5Y14 - chains C and F of the 6 polymer chains in the assembly; structure by X-ray diffraction, 1.76 A resolution.

== Chain C ==
Protein: N44
UniProt: Q1HMR5 (Q1HMR5_9HIV1); residues 27-70 here = UniProt positions 27-70
Sequence (44 residues; row label = number of the first residue in the row):
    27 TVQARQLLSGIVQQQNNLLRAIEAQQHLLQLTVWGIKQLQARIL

== Chain F ==
Protein: Lp-40
Sequence (28 residues; each row starts with the number of its first residue):
   127 YTSLIHSLIEESQNQQEKNEQELLELDK
Not modelled in the structure: 154
Reported in the primary citation:
  - contacts within the chain: Gln141-Asn145 (hydrogen bond), Gln139-Glu143 (hydrogen bond), Gln142-Glu146 (hydrogen bond), Gln147-Glu151 (hydrogen bond)

== How chain C and chain F interact ==
Residue-residue contacts (18; chain C residue first):
  Arg31(C) - Leu152(F)
  Arg31(C) - Asp153(F)  salt bridge
  Leu34(C) - Leu152(F)  hydrophobic
  Ser35(C) - Leu149(F)
  Val38(C) - Gln142(F)  hydrogen bond (backbone-side chain)
  Val38(C) - Glu146(F)
  Gln41(C) - Gln142(F)
  Gln41(C) - Asn145(F)
  Asn42(C) - Gln142(F)
  Asn42(C) - Glu146(F)
  Leu45(C) - Ser138(F)
  Leu45(C) - Gln139(F)
  Glu49(C) - Ile135(F)
  Glu49(C) - Gln139(F)  hydrogen bond
  Gln52(C) - Ile131(F)
  Gln52(C) - His132(F)
  Gln52(C) - Ile135(F)
  Gln56(C) - Thr128(F)  hydrogen bond

== Overview ==
10 residues of chain C and 12 residues of chain F are in contact, with 3 hydrogen bonds and 1 salt bridge.
Polar contacts include Arg31(C)-Asp153(F), Val38(C)-Gln142(F) and Glu49(C)-Gln139(F). The paper reports
contacts within the chain involving Gln141(F), Asn145(F) and Glu143(F) among others.
Here chain C is N44 and chain F is Lp-40. Entry 5Y14 (Crystal structure of LP-40/N44) was determined by X-ray
diffraction.
